Entry 8R5X (electron microscopy, 3.60 A resolution); this record covers chains A and D of the 4 polymer chains in the assembly.

[Chain A]
Protein: Coxsackievirus B5 (mutant CVB5F.cas.genogroupB) - VP1
Source organism: Coxsackievirus B5
Chain sequence (851 residues; row label = number of the first residue in the row; numbers below 1 keep their minus sign (Met-567 is residue -567)):
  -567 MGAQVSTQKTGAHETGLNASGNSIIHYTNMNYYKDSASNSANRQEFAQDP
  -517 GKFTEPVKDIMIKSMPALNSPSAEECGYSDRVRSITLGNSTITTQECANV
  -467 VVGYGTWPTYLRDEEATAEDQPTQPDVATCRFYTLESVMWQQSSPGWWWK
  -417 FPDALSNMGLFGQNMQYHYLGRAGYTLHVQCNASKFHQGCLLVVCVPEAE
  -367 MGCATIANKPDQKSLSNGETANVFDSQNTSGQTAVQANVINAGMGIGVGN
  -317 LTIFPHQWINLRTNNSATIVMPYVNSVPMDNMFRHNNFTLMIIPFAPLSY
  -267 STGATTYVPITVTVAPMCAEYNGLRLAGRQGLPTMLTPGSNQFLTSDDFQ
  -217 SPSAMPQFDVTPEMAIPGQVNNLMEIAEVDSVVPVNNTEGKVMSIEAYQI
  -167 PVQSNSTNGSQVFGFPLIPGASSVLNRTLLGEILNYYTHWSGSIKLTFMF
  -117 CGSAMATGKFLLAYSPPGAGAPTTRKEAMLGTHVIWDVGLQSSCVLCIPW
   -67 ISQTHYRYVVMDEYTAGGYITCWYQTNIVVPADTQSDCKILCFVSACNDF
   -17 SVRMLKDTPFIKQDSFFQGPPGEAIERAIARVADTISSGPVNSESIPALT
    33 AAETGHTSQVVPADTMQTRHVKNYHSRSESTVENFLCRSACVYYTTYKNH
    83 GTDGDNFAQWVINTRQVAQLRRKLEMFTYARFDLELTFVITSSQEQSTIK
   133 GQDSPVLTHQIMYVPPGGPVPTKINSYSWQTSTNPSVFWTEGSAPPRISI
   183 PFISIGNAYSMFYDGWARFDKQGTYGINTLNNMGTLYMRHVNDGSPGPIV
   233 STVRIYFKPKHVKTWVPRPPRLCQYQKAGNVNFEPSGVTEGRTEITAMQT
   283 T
Unresolved in the structure: -567 to 10, 283
What the authors report for this chain:
  - conformationally variable residues (loop rearrangement): Glu272 to Thr282

[Chain D]
Protein: Coxsackievirus B5 (mutant CVB5F.cas.genogroupB) - VP1
Source organism: Coxsackievirus B5
Chain sequence (851 residues; row label = number of the first residue in the row):
     1 MGAQVSTQKTGAHETGLNASGNSIIHYTNMNYYKDSASNSANRQEFAQDP
    51 GKFTEPVKDIMIKSMPALNSPSAEECGYSDRVRSITLGNSTITTQECANV
   101 VVGYGTWPTYLRDEEATAEDQPTQPDVATCRFYTLESVMWQQSSPGWWWK
   151 FPDALSNMGLFGQNMQYHYLGRAGYTLHVQCNASKFHQGCLLVVCVPEAE
   201 MGCATIANKPDQKSLSNGETANVFDSQNTSGQTAVQANVINAGMGIGVGN
   251 LTIFPHQWINLRTNNSATIVMPYVNSVPMDNMFRHNNFTLMIIPFAPLSY
   301 STGATTYVPITVTVAPMCAEYNGLRLAGRQGLPTMLTPGSNQFLTSDDFQ
   351 SPSAMPQFDVTPEMAIPGQVNNLMEIAEVDSVVPVNNTEGKVMSIEAYQI
   401 PVQSNSTNGSQVFGFPLIPGASSVLNRTLLGEILNYYTHWSGSIKLTFMF
   451 CGSAMATGKFLLAYSPPGAGAPTTRKEAMLGTHVIWDVGLQSSCVLCIPW
   501 ISQTHYRYVVMDEYTAGGYITCWYQTNIVVPADTQSDCKILCFVSACNDF
   551 SVRMLKDTPFIKQDSFFQGPPGEAIERAIARVADTISSGPVNSESIPALT
   601 AAETGHTSQVVPADTMQTRHVKNYHSRSESTVENFLCRSACVYYTTYKNH
   651 GTDGDNFAQWVINTRQVAQLRRKLEMFTYARFDLELTFVITSSQEQSTIK
   701 GQDSPVLTHQIMYVPPGGPVPTKINSYSWQTSTNPSVFWTEGSAPPRISI
   751 PFISIGNAYSMFYDGWARFDKQGTYGINTLNNMGTLYMRHVNDGSPGPIV
   801 STVRIYFKPKHVKTWVPRPPRLCQYQKAGNVNFEPSGVTEGRTEITAMQT
   851 T
Unresolved in the structure: 1, 15-24, 70-851

[How chain A and chain D interact]
Residue-residue contacts - 38 pairs, chain A then chain D:
  Ile11(A) - Glu45(D)
  Ala12(A) - Glu45(D)
  Ala12(A) - Gln48(D)
  Arg13(A) - Ala12(D)
  Ser27(A) - Ser64(D)
  Ile28(A) - Ser64(D)  hydrogen bond (backbone-backbone)
  Pro29(A) - Lys63(D)
  Thr32(A) - Ala67(D)
  Ala33(A) - Ala67(D)
  Thr36(A) - Met61(D)
  Gly37(A) - Pro56(D)
  His38(A) - Thr54(D)
  His38(A) - Glu55(D)
  His38(A) - Val57(D)
  His38(A) - Met61(D)
  Thr39(A) - Thr54(D)  hydrogen bond (backbone-backbone)
  Gln41(A) - Glu55(D)
  Gln41(A) - Lys63(D)
  Asp46(A) - Lys63(D)  salt bridge
  Tyr56(A) - Ala12(D)
  Tyr56(A) - His13(D)
  Ser58(A) - Lys9(D)  hydrogen bond
  Arg59(A) - Gln48(D)  hydrogen bond
  Ser60(A) - Lys9(D)  hydrogen bond
  Thr63(A) - Phe46(D)
  Glu65(A) - Ala41(D)
  Glu65(A) - Asn42(D)
  Asn66(A) - Arg43(D)  hydrogen bond
  Cys69(A) - Arg43(D)  hydrogen bond (backbone-side chain)
  Asp115(A) - Ala37(D)
  Ser181(A) - Ala37(D)  hydrogen bond (side chain-backbone)
  Pro183(A) - Ala37(D)  hydrophobic
  Lys242(A) - Ala37(D)  hydrogen bond (side chain-backbone)
  Lys242(A) - Asn39(D)  hydrogen bond (side chain-backbone)
  His243(A) - Asn39(D)  hydrogen bond (side chain-backbone)
  His243(A) - Ser40(D)  hydrogen bond (side chain-backbone)
  His243(A) - Asn42(D)
  Pro249(A) - Phe53(D)
Also at the interface, not in a pair above, chain A (31 interface residues in all): Leu31, Val42, Val43
Also at the interface, not in a pair above, chain D (26 interface residues in all): Ser36, Ser38, Gln44, Met65, Leu68

[Summary]
31 residues of chain A face 26 of chain D across their interface; the contacts include 12 hydrogen bonds and 1
salt bridge. Polar contacts include Asp46(A)-Lys63(D), Ser58(A)-Lys9(D) and Arg59(A)-Gln48(D). The paper
reports conformational variability at Glu272(A).
Both chains are Coxsackievirus B5 (mutant CVB5F.cas.genogroupB) - VP1 (Coxsackievirus B5). Entry 8R5X
(Structure of coxsackievirus B5 capsid (mutant CVB5F.cas.genogroupB) - F particle) was determined by electron
microscopy together with 8R5Y and 8R5Z from the same study.
